PDB entry 5FTQ | X-ray diffraction, 1.70 A resolution | chain A

[Chain A]
Protein: Alk tyrosine kinase receptor
Organism: Homo sapiens
Notes: EC 2.7.10.1; fragment: kinase domain
Reference sequence: Q9UM73 (ALK_HUMAN); numbering as in UniProt (aligned over 1094-1407)
Chain sequence (315 residues; numbered 1093 to 1407; the number before each row is that of its first residue):
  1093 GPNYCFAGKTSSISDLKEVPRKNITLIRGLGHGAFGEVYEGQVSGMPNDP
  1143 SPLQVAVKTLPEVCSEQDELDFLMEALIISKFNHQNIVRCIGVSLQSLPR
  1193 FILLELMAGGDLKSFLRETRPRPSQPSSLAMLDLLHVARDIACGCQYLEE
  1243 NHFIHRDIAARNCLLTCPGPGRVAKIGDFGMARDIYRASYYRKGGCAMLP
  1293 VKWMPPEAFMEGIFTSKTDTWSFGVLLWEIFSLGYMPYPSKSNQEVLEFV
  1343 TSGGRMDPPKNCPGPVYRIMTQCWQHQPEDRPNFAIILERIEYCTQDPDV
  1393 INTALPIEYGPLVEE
Not modelled in the structure: 1137-1143, 1280-1287, 1302, 1402-1407
Differences from the reference sequence: expression tag (1093)
Curated features (UniProtKB/Swiss-Prot):
  - active site: Asp-1249 (Proton acceptor)
  - binding site (ATP): His-1124, Lys-1150, Glu-1197 to Met-1199, Asp-1270
  - modified residue (Phosphotyrosine): Tyr-1096, Tyr-1131, Tyr-1278
  - natural variant: Gly-1128 (G1128A: In NBLST3), Thr-1151 (T1151M: In NBLST3), Met-1166 (M1166R: In NBLST3), Ile-1171 (I1171N: In NBLST3), Phe-1174 (F1174C: In NBLST3; F1174I: In NBLST3; F1174L: In NBLST3; F1174V: In NBLST3), Arg-1192 (R1192P: In NBLST3), Ala-1234 (A1234T: In NBLST3), Phe-1245 (F1245C: In NBLST3; F1245V: In NBLST3), Ile-1250 (I1250T: In NBLST3), Arg-1275 (R1275L: Observed in neuroblastoma; R1275Q: In NBLST3), Tyr-1278 (Y1278S: In NBLST3)
Ligand contacts: U4W (N-[5-(3,5-difluorobenzyl)-1H-indazol-3-yl]-2-[(4-hydroxycyclohexyl)amino]-4-(4-methylpiperazin-1-yl) benzamide): Leu-1122, Gly-1123, His-1124, Phe-1127, Val-1130, Ala-1148, Lys-1150, Leu-1196, Glu-1197, Leu-1198, Met-1199, Ala-1200, Gly-1201, Gly-1202, Asp-1203, Glu-1210, Arg-1253, Asn-1254, Cys-1255, Leu-1256, Gly-1269, Asp-1270

[Overview]
Bound to chain A: compound U4W. Curated annotation (UniProt) lists active-site residue Asp-1249 and 6
ATP-binding residues.
Chain A is Alk tyrosine kinase receptor (Homo sapiens); the structure, Crystal structure of the ALK kinase
domain in complex with Cmpd 17, was determined by X-ray diffraction (same publication as 5FTO).
